5YBH - chain A; structure by X-ray diffraction, 2.50 A resolution.

Chain A:
Name: Probable ATP synthase SpaL/MxiB
Source organism: Shigella flexneri
Notes: EC 3.6.3.14
UniProt: P0A1C1 (SPAL_SHIFL); residue numbers follow UniProt; this construct covers 84-430
Chain sequence (368 residues; numbered -21 to 430; 84 numbers in that range are skipped by the numbering (no residue carries them; nothing is unmodelled there); the number before each row is that of its first residue; numbers below 1 keep their minus sign (Met-21 is residue -21)):
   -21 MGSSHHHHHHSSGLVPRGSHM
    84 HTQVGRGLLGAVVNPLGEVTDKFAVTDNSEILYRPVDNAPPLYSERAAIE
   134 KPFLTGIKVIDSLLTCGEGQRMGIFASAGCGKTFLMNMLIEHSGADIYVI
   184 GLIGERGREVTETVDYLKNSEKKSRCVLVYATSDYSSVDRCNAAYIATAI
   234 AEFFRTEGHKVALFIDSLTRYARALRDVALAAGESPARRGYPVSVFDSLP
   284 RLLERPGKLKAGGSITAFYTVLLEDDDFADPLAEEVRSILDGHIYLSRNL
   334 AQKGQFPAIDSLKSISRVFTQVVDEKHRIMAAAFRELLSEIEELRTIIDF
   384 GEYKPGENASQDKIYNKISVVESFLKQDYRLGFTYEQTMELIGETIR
Disordered / not traced: -21 to -5, 381-397
Sequence notes: initiating methionine (-21); expression tag (-20 to -1)
Metal / ion sites: Mg2+ site 1: Pro118, Glu235; Mg2+ site 2: Asp144, Phe416, Thr421; Mg2+ site 3 near Thr166 (its only coordinating residue here); Mg2+ site 4 near Glu358 (its only coordinating residue here)
UniProt features mapped onto this chain:
  - binding site (ATP): Gly162 to Phe167
  - mutagenesis: Cys163 (C163V: No change in ATPase activity), Lys165 (K165A: Lack of ATPase activity. Mutant is unable to form external MxiH/SctF needles and to restore the invasion phenotype in a knockout strain), Phe167 (F167A: Decrease in ATPase activity), Glu188 (E188A: Lack of ATPase activity. Mutant is unable to form external MxiH/SctF needles and to restore the invasion phenotype in a knockout strain), Arg189 (R189A/E: Reduces oligomerization. Lack of ATPase activity. Abolishes invasion and hemolysis phenotype. Cannot secrete IpaC), Arg191 (R191A: Abolishes oligomerization. Lack of ATPase activity. Abolishes invasion and hemolysis phenotype. Cannot secrete IpaC; R191E: Abolishes oligomerization. Lack of ATPase activity ...), Asp249 (D249E: Lack of ATPase activity), Glu267 (E267A/R: Does not affect oligomerization. Exhibits ATPase activity levels similar to the monomeric form. Shows at or near wild-type levels of hemolysis and invasion. Increased IpaC secretion), Arg271 (R271A: Abolishes oligomerization. Exhibits ATPase activity levels similar to the wild-type monomeric form. Shows at or near wild-type levels of hemolysis and invasion ...), Arg272 (R272A: Abolishes oligomerization. Exhibits ATPase activity levels similar to the wild-type monomeric form. Shows severely attenuated levels of both invasion and hemolysis ...), Glu287 (E287A: Reduces oligomerization. Lack of ATPase activity. Exhibits moderate invasion and hemolysis levels. Low levels of secreted IpaC; E287R: Reduces oligomerization. Lack of ATPase activity ...), Leu305 (L305D/A/I: Lacks ATPase activity), 7 further mutagenesis entries in UniProt
What the authors report for this chain:
  - contacts within the chain: Lys165-Asp249 (salt bridge)
  - mutagenesis - K165A, L305A, L305D, L305I, R350A: abolished catalytic activity
  - mutagenesis - C163V: unchanged catalytic activity
  - mutagenesis - E307A, F311A, D313A: decreased catalytic activity
  - catalytic residues: Arg350

In short:
Pro118 and Glu235 form the Mg2+ site 1. Asp144, Phe416 and Thr421 form the Mg2+ site 2. UniProt lists 6
ATP-binding residues and 19 mutagenesis sites. From the paper: the catalytic residue Arg350; K165A, L305A and
L305D, among others, abolish catalytic activity; 9 substitutions were tested in all.
Chain A is Probable ATP synthase SpaL/MxiB (Shigella flexneri); the structure, Structural of the highly
conserved ATPase from type III secretion system of bacterial pathogens, was determined by X-ray diffraction,
deposited together with 5YBI and 5ZT1.
